7TJU - chains B and F of the 7 polymer chains in the assembly; structure by electron microscopy, 3.30 A resolution.

# Chain B
Molecule: ATP synthase subunit alpha
From: Saccharomyces cerevisiae
UniProt: P07251 (ATPA_YEAST); residues 1-510 here correspond to UniProt positions 36-545 (UniProt number = residue number + 35)
Chain sequence (510 residues; numbered 1 to 510; the number before each row is that of its first residue):
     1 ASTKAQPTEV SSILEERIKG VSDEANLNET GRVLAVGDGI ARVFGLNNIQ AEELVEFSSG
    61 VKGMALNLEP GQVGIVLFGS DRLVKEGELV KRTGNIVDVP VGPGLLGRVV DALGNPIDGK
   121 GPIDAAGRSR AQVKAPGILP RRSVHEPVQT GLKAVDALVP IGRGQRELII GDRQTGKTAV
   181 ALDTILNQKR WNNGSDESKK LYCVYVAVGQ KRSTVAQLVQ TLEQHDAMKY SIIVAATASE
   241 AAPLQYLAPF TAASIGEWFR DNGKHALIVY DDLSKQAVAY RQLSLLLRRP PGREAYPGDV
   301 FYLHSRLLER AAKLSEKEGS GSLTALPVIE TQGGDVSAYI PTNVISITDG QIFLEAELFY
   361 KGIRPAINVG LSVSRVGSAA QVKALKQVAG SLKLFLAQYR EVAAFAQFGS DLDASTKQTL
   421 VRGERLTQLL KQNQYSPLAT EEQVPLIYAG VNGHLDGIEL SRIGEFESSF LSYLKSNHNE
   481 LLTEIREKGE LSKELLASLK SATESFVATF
Disordered / not traced: 1-24, 408-414, 510
Ion coordination: Mg2+: T178 (together with ATP)
Residues lining bound ligands: ATP (adenosine-5'-triphosphate): D172, R173, Q174, T175, G176, K177, T178, A179, F359, R364, P365, Q432, N433, Q434
Swiss-Prot annotation at these positions:
  - binding site (ATP): G171 to T178
  - site: S372 (Required for activity)
  - modified residue (Phosphoserine): S22, S143

# Chain F
Molecule: ATP synthase subunit beta
From: Saccharomyces cerevisiae
Notes: EC 7.1.2.2
UniProt: P00830 (ATPB_YEAST); residues 1-478 here correspond to UniProt positions 34-511 (UniProt number = residue number + 33)
Chain sequence (478 residues; row label = number of the first residue in the row):
     1 ASAAQSTPIT GKVTAVIGAI VDVHFEQSEL PAILNALEIK TPQGKLVLEV AQHLGENTVR
    61 TIAMDGTEGL VRGEKVLDTG GPISVPVGRE TLGRIINVIG EPIDERGPIK SKLRKPIHAD
   121 PPSFAEQSTS AEILETGIKV VDLLAPYARG GKIGLFGGAG VGKTVFIQEL INNIAKAHGG
   181 FSVFTGVGER TREGNDLYRE MKETGVINLE GESKVALVFG QMNEPPGARA RVALTGLTIA
   241 EYFRDEEGQD VLLFIDNIFR FTQAGSEVSA LLGRIPSAVG YQPTLATDMG LLQERITTTK
   301 KGSVTSVQAV YVPADDLTDP APATTFAHLD ATTVLSRGIS ELGIYPAVDP LDSKSRLLDA
   361 AVVGQEHYDV ASKVQETLQT YKSLQDIIAI LGMDELSEQD KLTVERARKI QRFLSQPFAV
   421 AEVFTGIPGK LVRLKDTVAS FKAVLEGKYD NIPEHAFYMV GGIEDVVAKA EKLAAEAN
Disordered / not traced: 1-7, 476-478
Swiss-Prot annotation at these positions:
  - binding site (ATP): G157 to T164
  - modified residue: T79 (Phosphothreonine), T204 (Phosphothreonine), S340 (Phosphoserine)

# Chain B / chain F interface
Pairs across the interface (87; chain B residue first):
  G45(B) - R72(F)  hydrogen bond (backbone-side chain)
  L46(B) - R72(F)  hydrogen bond (backbone-side chain)
  N47(B) - R72(F)
  N48(B) - V71(F)
  I49(B) - L70(F)
  I49(B) - V71(F)
  Q50(B) - G69(F)
  Q50(B) - L70(F)
  Q50(B) - V71(F)
  A51(B) - T67(F)
  A51(B) - G69(F)  hydrogen bond (backbone-backbone)
  A51(B) - L70(F)  hydrogen bond (backbone-backbone)
  E52(B) - E68(F)
  N67(B) - V16(F)
  N67(B) - I17(F)
  L68(B) - A15(F)
  L68(B) - V16(F)  hydrogen bond (backbone-backbone)
  L68(B) - I17(F)
  L68(B) - R72(F)
  E69(B) - T14(F)
  E69(B) - R72(F)  hydrogen bond (backbone-side chain)
  P70(B) - T14(F)
  P70(B) - A15(F)
  G71(B) - R72(F)
  Q72(B) - R72(F)
  V73(B) - R72(F)
  K134(B) - D65(F)  salt bridge
  K134(B) - E224(F)  salt bridge
  A135(B) - N223(F)
  P136(B) - T191(F)
  G137(B) - T191(F)
  I138(B) - T191(F)
  I138(B) - N195(F)  hydrogen bond (backbone-side chain)
  I138(B) - F219(F)  hydrophobic
  L139(B) - I103(F)
  L139(B) - D104(F)
  L139(B) - E105(F)
  R141(B) - T191(F)
  R141(B) - N195(F)  hydrogen bond (backbone-side chain)
  R142(B) - R199(F)
  S143(B) - R199(F)
  R166(B) - R192(F)
  P290(B) - A270(F)
  P290(B) - P276(F)  hydrophobic
  G292(B) - V279(F)
  R293(B) - V279(F)  hydrogen bond (backbone-backbone)
  R293(B) - D316(F)  salt bridge
  R293(B) - D319(F)  salt bridge
  G298(B) - E267(F)
  D299(B) - E267(F)
  F301(B) - R260(F)
  F301(B) - Q263(F)
  Y302(B) - E224(F)
  Y302(B) - P225(F)
  Y302(B) - R229(F)
  Y302(B) - E267(F)
  S305(B) - M222(F)
  E309(B) - R190(F)
  E309(B) - T191(F)  hydrogen bond
  E309(B) - M222(F)
  V336(B) - R337(F)
  S337(B) - D315(F)  hydrogen bond
  T342(B) - A159(F)
  T342(B) - Y311(F)  hydrogen bond (backbone-side chain)
  T342(B) - A314(F)
  N343(B) - Y311(F)
  I345(B) - A159(F)
  I345(B) - G160(F)
  I345(B) - R190(F)
  S346(B) - A159(F)
  S346(B) - R190(F)  hydrogen bond (backbone-side chain)
  S346(B) - R260(F)  hydrogen bond
  S346(B) - Y311(F)
  T348(B) - R190(F)  hydrogen bond (backbone-side chain)
  D349(B) - R190(F)
  D349(B) - R192(F)  salt bridge
  S374(B) - F424(F)
  R375(B) - R190(F)
  R375(B) - E193(F)  salt bridge
  V376(B) - V423(F)
  G377(B) - V423(F)
  G377(B) - F424(F)
  S378(B) - V423(F)  hydrogen bond (side chain-backbone)
  L394(B) - I427(F)  hydrophobic
  L394(B) - Y458(F)
  F405(B) - M393(F)  hydrophobic
  F405(B) - R408(F)
Also at the interface, not in a pair above, chain B (63 interface residues in all): I96, V144, R289, P291, R306, A338, Y339, I347, G370, L371, V373, A379, S391, A397
Also at the interface, not in a pair above, chain F (61 interface residues in all): I95, G188, G194, D196, Y198, P226, L271, G280, S340, E341, G343, Y345, Y381, I388, T425

# In short
The interface between chain B and chain F involves 63 residues on one side and 61 on the other; the contacts
include 16 hydrogen bonds and 6 salt bridges. Among the polar pairs are K134(B)-D65(F), K134(B)-E224(F) and
R293(B)-D316(F). Chain B binds ATP.
Here chain B is ATP synthase subunit alpha and chain F is ATP synthase subunit beta, both from Saccharomyces
cerevisiae. Entry 7TJU (Yeast ATP synthase F1 region State 1-3binding beta_tight open without exogenous ATP)
was determined by electron microscopy together with 7TJS, 7TJT, 7TJV, 7TJW, 7TJX, 7TJY and 30 further entries
from the same study.
